PDB entry 4NO8 | X-ray diffraction, 2.70 A resolution | chains Q and R of the 28 polymer chains in the assembly

[Chain Q]
Name: Proteasome subunit alpha type-4
Organism: Saccharomyces cerevisiae S288c
Notes: EC 3.4.25.1
UniProt: P40303 (PSA4_YEAST); residues -1 to 252 here correspond to UniProt positions 1-254 (UniProt number = residue number + 2)
Amino-acid sequence (254 residues; row label = number of the first residue in the row; numbers below 1 keep their minus sign (Met-1 is residue -1)):
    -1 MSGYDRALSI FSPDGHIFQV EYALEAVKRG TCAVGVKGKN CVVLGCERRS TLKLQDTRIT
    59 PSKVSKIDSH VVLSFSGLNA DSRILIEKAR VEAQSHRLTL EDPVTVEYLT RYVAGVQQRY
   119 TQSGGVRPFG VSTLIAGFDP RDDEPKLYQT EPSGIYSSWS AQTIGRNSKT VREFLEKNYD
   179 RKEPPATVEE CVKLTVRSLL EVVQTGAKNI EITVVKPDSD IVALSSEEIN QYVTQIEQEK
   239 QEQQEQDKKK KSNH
Not modelled in the structure: -1 to 0, 241-252
Swiss-Prot annotation at these positions:
  - modified residue: Thr58 (Phosphothreonine)

[Chain R]
Name: Proteasome subunit alpha type-5
Organism: Saccharomyces cerevisiae S288c
Notes: EC 3.4.25.1
UniProt: P32379 (PSA5_YEAST); residues -7 to 252 here correspond to UniProt positions 1-260 (UniProt number = residue number + 8)
Amino-acid sequence (260 residues; each row starts with the number of its first residue; numbers below 1 keep their minus sign (Met-7 is residue -7)):
    -7 MFLTRSEYDR GVSTFSPEGR LFQVEYSLEA IKLGSTAIGI ATKEGVVLGV EKRATSPLLE
    53 SDSIEKIVEI DRHIGCAMSG LTADARSMIE HARTAAVTHN LYYDEDINVE SLTQSVCDLA
   113 LRFGEGASGE ERLMSRPFGV ALLIAGHDAD DGYQLFHAEP SGTFYRYNAK AIGSGSEGAQ
   173 AELLNEWHSS LTLKEAELLV LKILKQVMEE KLDENNAQLS CITKQDGFKI YDNEKTAELI
   233 KELKEKEAAE SPEEADVEMS
Not modelled in the structure: -7 to 0, 118-124, 243-252

[How chain Q and chain R interact]
Contacting residue pairs - 61 pairs, chain Q then chain R:
  Asp3(Q) with Glu117(R)
  Arg4(Q) with Asp1(R); Glu117(R)
  Ala5(Q) with Val4(R), hydrophobic; Glu117(R); Ser127(R)
  Ser7(Q) with Ser127(R), hydrogen bond (backbone-side chain); Arg128(R)
  Ile8(Q) with Val4(R), hydrophobic; Gln15(R)
  Phe9(Q) with Gln15(R); Tyr18(R); Ser19(R); Leu73(R), hydrophobic; Arg128(R); Pro129(R); Gly131(R)
  Ser10(Q) with Tyr18(R)
  Pro11(Q) with Tyr18(R), hydrophobic; Glu21(R)
  Asp12(Q) with Glu21(R)
  Gly13(Q) with Tyr18(R); Glu21(R); Ala22(R)
  His14(Q) with Leu25(R)
  Ile15(Q) with Leu73(R), hydrophobic; Arg128(R)
  Lys35(Q) with Glu52(R), salt bridge
  Gln116(Q) with Ala75(R); Asp76(R)
  Thr119(Q) with Arg128(R), hydrogen bond (backbone-side chain)
  Gln120(Q) with Met126(R); Ser127(R), hydrogen bond (backbone-backbone); Arg128(R); Phe130(R)
  Ser121(Q) with Ser127(R)
  Gly122(Q) with Ser127(R)
  Ser151(Q) with Ala75(R)
  Gly152(Q) with Ala75(R)
  Ile153(Q) with Thr74(R); Ala75(R)
  Ser155(Q) with Leu51(R); Ser55(R)
  Ser156(Q) with Leu51(R); Glu52(R), hydrogen bond (backbone-backbone); Ser55(R), hydrogen bond (backbone-side chain)
  Trp157(Q) with Ser48(R); Leu50(R); Leu51(R); Glu52(R)
  Ser158(Q) with Leu50(R), hydrogen bond (backbone-backbone); Glu52(R), hydrogen bond
  Ala159(Q) with Leu50(R)
  Leu173(Q) with Leu50(R), hydrophobic
  Glu174(Q) with Ser48(R), hydrogen bond; Pro49(R); Leu50(R)
  Arg179(Q) with Pro49(R), hydrogen bond (side chain-backbone); Leu50(R), hydrogen bond (side chain-backbone); Leu51(R), hydrogen bond (side chain-backbone); Glu52(R)
Other interface residues (no listed pair), chain Q (32 interface residues in all): Tyr154, Arg170, Tyr177
Other interface residues (no listed pair), chain R (27 interface residues in all): Thr47, Glu57

[Summary]
Chain Q and chain R form an interface of 32 and 27 residues respectively, with 11 hydrogen bonds and 1 salt
bridge. Among the polar pairs are Lys35(Q)-Glu52(R), Ser7(Q)-Ser127(R) and Thr119(Q)-Arg128(R).
Chain Q is Proteasome subunit alpha type-4 and chain R is Proteasome subunit alpha type-5, both from
Saccharomyces cerevisiae S288c; the structure, yCP in complex with Z-Leu-Leu-Leu-ketoamide, was determined by
X-ray diffraction (same publication as 4NNN, 4NNW, 4NO1, 4NO6 and 4NO9).
